PDB entry 7EJM | X-ray diffraction, 1.71 A resolution | chains A and B of the 3 polymer chains in the assembly

== Chain A ==
Molecule: MHC class I antigen
Organism: Homo sapiens
UniProtKB: A0A411J078 (A0A411J078_HUMAN); residues 1-274 here correspond to UniProt positions 25-298 (UniProt number = residue number + 24)
Chain sequence (281 residues; numbered -6 to 274; the number before each row is that of its first residue; numbers below 1 keep their minus sign (Gly-6 is residue -6)):
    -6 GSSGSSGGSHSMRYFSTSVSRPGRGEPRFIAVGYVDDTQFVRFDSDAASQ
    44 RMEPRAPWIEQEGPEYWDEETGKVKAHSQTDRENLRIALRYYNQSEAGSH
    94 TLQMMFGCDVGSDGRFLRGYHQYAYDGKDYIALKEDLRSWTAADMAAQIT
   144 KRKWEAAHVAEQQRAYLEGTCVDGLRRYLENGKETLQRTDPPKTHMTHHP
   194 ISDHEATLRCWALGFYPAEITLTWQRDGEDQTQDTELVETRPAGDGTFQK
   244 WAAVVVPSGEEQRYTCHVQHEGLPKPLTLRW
Not modelled in the structure: -6 to 0
Cystine bridges: Cys101-Cys164, Cys203-Cys259
Sequence notes: expression tag (-6 to 0)

== Chain B ==
Molecule: Beta-2-microglobulin
Organism: Homo sapiens
UniProtKB: P61769 (B2MG_HUMAN); residues 1-99 here correspond to UniProt positions 21-119 (UniProt number = residue number + 20)
Chain sequence (106 residues; numbered -6 to 99; the number before each row is that of its first residue; numbers below 1 keep their minus sign (Gly-6 is residue -6)):
    -6 GSSGSSGIQRTPKIQVYSRHPAENGKSNFLNCYVSGFHPSDIEVDLLKNG
    44 ERIEKVEHSDLSFSKDWSFYLLYYTEFTPTEKDEYACRVNHVTLSQPKIV
    94 KWDRDM
Not modelled in the structure: -6 to -4
Cystine bridges: Cys25-Cys80
Sequence notes: expression tag (-6 to 0)
Curated features (UniProtKB/Swiss-Prot):
  - modified residue: Gln2 (Pyrrolidone carboxylic acid)
  - glycosylation: Ile1 (N-linked (Glc) (glycation) isoleucine), Lys19 (N-linked (Glc) (glycation) lysine), Lys41 (N-linked (Glc) (glycation) lysine), Lys48 (N-linked (Glc) (glycation) lysine), Lys58 (N-linked (Glc) (glycation) lysine), Lys91 (N-linked (Glc) (glycation) lysine), Lys94 (N-linked (Glc) (glycation) lysine)

== Interface between chain A and chain B ==
Residue-residue contacts (59; chain A residue first):
  Phe8(A) - Ser55(B)
  Phe8(A) - Phe56(B)  hydrophobic
  Ser9(A) - Phe56(B)
  Thr10(A) - Phe56(B)
  Thr10(A) - Phe62(B)
  Val12(A) - Ser33(B)
  Ile23(A) - Leu54(B)
  Val25(A) - Asp53(B)
  Val25(A) - Leu54(B)
  Val25(A) - Ser55(B)
  Tyr27(A) - Ser55(B)
  Tyr27(A) - Tyr63(B)  hydrogen bond
  Gln32(A) - Asp53(B)  hydrogen bond
  Arg35(A) - Asp53(B)  salt bridge
  Arg48(A) - Asp53(B)  salt bridge
  Gly91(A) - Gly-3(B)
  Ser92(A) - Gly-3(B)  hydrogen bond (backbone-backbone)
  Ser92(A) - Ser-1(B)  hydrogen bond (backbone-side chain)
  His93(A) - Ser-1(B)  hydrogen bond
  Gln96(A) - Phe56(B)
  Gln96(A) - Trp60(B)  hydrogen bond (side chain-backbone)
  Gln96(A) - Phe62(B)
  Met97(A) - Phe56(B)
  Gln115(A) - Trp60(B)
  Tyr116(A) - Trp60(B)
  Ala117(A) - Trp60(B)  hydrophobic
  Asp119(A) - Ser-1(B)
  Asp119(A) - Gly0(B)
  Asp119(A) - His31(B)
  Gly120(A) - His31(B)
  Gly120(A) - Trp60(B)
  Asp122(A) - Trp60(B)  hydrogen bond
  His192(A) - Asp98(B)
  Arg202(A) - Asp98(B)  hydrogen bond (side chain-backbone)
  Arg202(A) - Met99(B)
  Trp204(A) - Asp98(B)
  Trp204(A) - Met99(B)
  Val231(A) - Gln8(B)
  Glu232(A) - Lys6(B)
  Glu232(A) - Gln8(B)  hydrogen bond (backbone-side chain)
  Glu232(A) - Ser28(B)
  Thr233(A) - Tyr26(B)
  Arg234(A) - Gln8(B)  hydrogen bond
  Arg234(A) - Tyr10(B)
  Arg234(A) - Tyr26(B)
  Arg234(A) - Met99(B)  hydrogen bond (side chain-backbone)
  Pro235(A) - Tyr10(B)  hydrogen bond (backbone-side chain)
  Pro235(A) - Asn24(B)
  Pro235(A) - Tyr26(B)
  Pro235(A) - Leu65(B)  hydrophobic
  Ala236(A) - Arg12(B)  hydrogen bond (backbone-side chain)
  Ala236(A) - Asn24(B)  hydrogen bond (backbone-side chain)
  Gly237(A) - Arg12(B)  hydrogen bond (backbone-side chain)
  Asp238(A) - Arg12(B)
  Asp238(A) - His13(B)
  Gln242(A) - Tyr10(B)
  Gln242(A) - Ser11(B)
  Gln242(A) - Arg12(B)  hydrogen bond (side chain-backbone)
  Trp244(A) - Met99(B)  hydrogen bond (side chain-backbone)
Interface residues without a listed pair, chain A (37 interface residues in all): Arg17, Thr94, Met98
Interface residues without a listed pair, chain B (28 interface residues in all): Ser-2, Ile1, Asp34, Asp59

== Summary ==
Chain A and chain B form an interface of 37 and 28 residues respectively, with 17 hydrogen bonds and 2 salt
bridges. Polar contacts include Arg35(A)-Asp53(B), Arg48(A)-Asp53(B) and Tyr27(A)-Tyr63(B).
Here chain A is MHC class I antigen and chain B is Beta-2-microglobulin, both from Homo sapiens. Entry 7EJM
(Complex Structure of HLA-A*2402 with the Peptide from HCoV(CoV-229E) spike protein) was determined by X-ray
diffraction, deposited together with 7EJL and 7EJN.
